PDB entry 8CBG | X-ray diffraction, 3.00 A resolution | chains A and C of the 4 polymer chains in the assembly

Chain A:
Protein: Listeriolysin regulatory protein
From: Listeria monocytogenes
Reference sequence: P22262 (PRFA_LISMO); residues 1-237 here = UniProt positions 1-237
Chain sequence (239 residues; row label = number of the first residue in the row; numbers below 1 keep their minus sign (Gly-1 is residue -1)):
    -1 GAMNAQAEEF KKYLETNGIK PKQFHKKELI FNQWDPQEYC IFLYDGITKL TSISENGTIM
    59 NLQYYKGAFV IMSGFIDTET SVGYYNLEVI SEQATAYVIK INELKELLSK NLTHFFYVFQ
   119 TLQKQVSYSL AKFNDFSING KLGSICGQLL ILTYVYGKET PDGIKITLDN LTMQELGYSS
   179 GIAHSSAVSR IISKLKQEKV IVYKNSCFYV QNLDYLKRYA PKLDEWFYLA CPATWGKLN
Not modelled in the structure: -1 to 1, 174-183
Construct notes: expression tag (-1 to 0)
Curated features (UniProtKB/Swiss-Prot):
  - natural variant: Gly145 (G145S: In prfA* mutant which constitutively overexpresses virulence genes. Presumably blocks prfA in a cofactor-independent transcriptionally active conformation)
What the authors report for this chain:
  - binding site for peptide ARG-GLY-LEU-LEU (chain C): Ile45, Gln61 to Lys64, Phe67, Tyr126, Gln146, Ile149, Trp224
  - binding site for peptide ARG-GLY-LEU-LEU: Gln61, Tyr62, Lys64, Lys130, Ser142, Leu150, Tyr154
  - conformationally variable residues (side-chain flip): Tyr62, Lys122, Lys130, Gln146

Chain C:
Protein: peptide ARG-GLY-LEU-LEU
Chain sequence (4 residues; each row starts with the number of its first residue):
     1 RGLL

Interface between chain A and chain C:
Contacting residue pairs - 19 pairs, chain A then chain C:
  Asn2(A) with Arg1(C)
  Ile45(A) with Leu4(C), hydrophobic
  Gln61(A) with Leu4(C), hydrogen bond (side chain-backbone)
  Tyr62(A) with Leu3(C); Leu4(C), hydrogen bond (backbone-backbone)
  Lys64(A) with Arg1(C); Gly2(C), hydrogen bond (backbone-backbone); Leu4(C)
  Gly65(A) with Arg1(C), hydrogen bond (backbone-backbone)
  Phe67(A) with Gly2(C); Leu3(C), hydrophobic
  Lys122(A) with Arg1(C)
  Gln123(A) with Leu3(C)
  Tyr126(A) with Leu3(C), hydrophobic; Leu4(C), hydrogen bond (side chain-backbone)
  Gln146(A) with Leu4(C), hydrogen bond (side chain-backbone)
  Ile149(A) with Leu4(C)
  Ala228(A) with Arg1(C)
  Cys229(A) with Arg1(C)
Also at the interface, not in a pair above, chain A (18 interface residues in all): Tyr63, Ala66, Val153, Trp224

In short:
18 residues of chain A and 4 residues of chain C are in contact; the contacts include 6 hydrogen bonds. Polar
pairs include Gln61(A)-Leu4(C), Tyr126(A)-Leu4(C) and Gln146(A)-Leu4(C). From the paper: a binding site for
peptide ARG-GLY-LEU-LEU (chain C) at Ile45(A), Gln61(A) and Phe67(A) among others; a binding site for peptide
ARG-GLY-LEU-LEU at Gln61(A), Tyr62(A) and Lys64(A) among others.
Chain A is Listeriolysin regulatory protein (Listeria monocytogenes) and chain C is peptide ARG-GLY-LEU-LEU;
the structure, The Transcriptional Regulator PrfA from Listeria Monocytogenes in complex with tetrapeptide
Arg-Gly-Leu-Leu, was determined by X-ray diffraction, deposited together with 8CB7.
